6LK8 - chains e and g of the 32 polymer chains in the assembly; structure by electron microscopy, 5.50 A resolution (low resolution: residue-level contacts below are approximate; hydrogen-bond / salt-bridge calls are withheld).

== Chain e ==
Protein: outer Nup160
Organism: Xenopus laevis
UniProt: A0A1L8GIX3 (A0A1L8GIX3_XENLA); residue numbers follow UniProt; this construct covers 1-1435
Amino-acid sequence (1435 residues; row label = number of the first residue in the row):
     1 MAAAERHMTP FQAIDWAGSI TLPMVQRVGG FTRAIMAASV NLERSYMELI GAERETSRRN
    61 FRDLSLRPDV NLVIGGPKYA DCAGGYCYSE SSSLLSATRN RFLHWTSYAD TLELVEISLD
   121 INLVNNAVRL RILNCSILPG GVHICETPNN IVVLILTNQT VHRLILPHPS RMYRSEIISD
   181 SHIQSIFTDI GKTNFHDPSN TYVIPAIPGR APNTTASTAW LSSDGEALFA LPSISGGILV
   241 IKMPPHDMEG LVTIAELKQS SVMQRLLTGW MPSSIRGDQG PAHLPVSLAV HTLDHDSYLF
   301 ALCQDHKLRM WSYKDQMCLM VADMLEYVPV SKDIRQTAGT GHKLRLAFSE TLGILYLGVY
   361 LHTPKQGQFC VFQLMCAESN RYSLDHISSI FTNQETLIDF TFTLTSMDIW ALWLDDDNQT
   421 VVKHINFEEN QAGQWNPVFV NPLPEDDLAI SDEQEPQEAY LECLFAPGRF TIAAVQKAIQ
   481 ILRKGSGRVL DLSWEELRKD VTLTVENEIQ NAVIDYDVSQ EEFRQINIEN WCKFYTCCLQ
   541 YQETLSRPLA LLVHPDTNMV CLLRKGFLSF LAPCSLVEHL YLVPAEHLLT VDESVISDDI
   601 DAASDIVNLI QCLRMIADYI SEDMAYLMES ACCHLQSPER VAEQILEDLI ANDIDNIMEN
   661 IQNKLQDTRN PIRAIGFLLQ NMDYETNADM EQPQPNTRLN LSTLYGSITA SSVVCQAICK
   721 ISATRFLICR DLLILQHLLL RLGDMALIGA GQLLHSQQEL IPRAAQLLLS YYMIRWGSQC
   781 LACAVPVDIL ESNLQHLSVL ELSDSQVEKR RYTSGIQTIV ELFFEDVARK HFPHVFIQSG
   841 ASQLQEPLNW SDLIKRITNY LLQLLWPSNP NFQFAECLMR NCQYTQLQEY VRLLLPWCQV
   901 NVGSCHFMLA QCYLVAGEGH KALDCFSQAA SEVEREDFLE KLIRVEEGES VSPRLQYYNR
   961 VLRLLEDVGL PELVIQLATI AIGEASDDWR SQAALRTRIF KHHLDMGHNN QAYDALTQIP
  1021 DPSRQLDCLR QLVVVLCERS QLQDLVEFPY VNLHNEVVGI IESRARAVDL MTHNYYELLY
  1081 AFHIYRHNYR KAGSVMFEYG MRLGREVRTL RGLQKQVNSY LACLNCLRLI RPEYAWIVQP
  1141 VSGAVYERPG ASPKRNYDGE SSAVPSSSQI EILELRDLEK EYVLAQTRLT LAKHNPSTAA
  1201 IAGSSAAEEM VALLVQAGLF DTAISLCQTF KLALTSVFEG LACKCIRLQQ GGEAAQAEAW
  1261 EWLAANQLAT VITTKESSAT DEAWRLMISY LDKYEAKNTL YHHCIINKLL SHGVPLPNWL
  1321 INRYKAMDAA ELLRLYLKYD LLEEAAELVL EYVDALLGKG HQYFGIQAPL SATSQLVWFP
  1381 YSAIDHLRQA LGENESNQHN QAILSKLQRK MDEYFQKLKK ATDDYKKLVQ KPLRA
Not modelled in the structure: 1-41, 70-74, 108-114, 403-407, 429-430, 512-519, 637-639, 686-689, 704-707, 844-848, 986-988, 1197-1435

== Chain g ==
Protein: Nuclear pore complex protein Nup96
Organism: Xenopus laevis
UniProt: A0A1L8HBE3 (A0A1L8HBE3_XENLA); residues 1-923 here correspond to UniProt positions 820-1742 (UniProt number = residue number + 819)
Amino-acid sequence (923 residues; numbered 1 to 923; the number before each row is that of its first residue):
     1 SKYGLQDSDE EDDQLNNAEA KKLKAAPVPP QGKPPPLQQA TLPGKVTPPP QSPAVDQLDR
    61 VLELDSDMAD ITQDQDLDSV AEEQDITEEQ EPLSASSHIA SSLGINPHAL QVMKASLLLE
   121 EEDGEMINRF SSFPSSMDPY PDVRSPRLFP SSHAKRTSSM GLLQSKFASP SISRISETAQ
   181 GSHSPRILPV TPWSVPAPLA PTFVIPRPAP ETHLRTVGTR RQQELVPLEK SVTHGRGSLL
   241 IDMGLFMGRS FRVGWGPNWT LVHNGDKLTE RLNAEEDQNM DTIDYGFLPK PTSAKSLTES
   301 PFKVHMEKLS LEQKSRELQS YLMPLEIELK NSSVDRSAQC PHFKPNAGVA AIHDYAGWVR
   361 NLSNEAGELE AVVKQWGLTW TLCESLWGQL KELEASLDEP NEYVRNLERR KAFSHWLAHT
   421 AEERIEEEVS LYGPERHVEA VFSFLTGGRI SDACRLAQKS GDHRLSLLLS QMVGSQEMRE
   481 LISLQLVDWN KLQVDHYIQE ERLRVFCLLS GTPVWRSSDN RSINVCSQLD WKRTLAVHLW
   541 YMLPPTATIA QALRLYERAF QEHEEGEPYA CYPLPPYLED CSISLGDEPS AKFSSLQRDV
   601 CVHLLKLYSE RQYDLCQLLD PSSVTPDPLD YRLSWHLWMV LQALNYTHLS EHRQGTLHAS
   661 YAAQLENVGL WEWAIFVLLH IPHPHIREAG VRELLNRQCV VRESPESLAK ENFLIHRLCV
   721 PAQWVHEAKA IRSRRDGDRH KEALYLLKGH QWNPCHKLVT RHLAADAVIN ENYRYLQSFL
   781 GELSNPEHCK HIQDWETAGK VYLDYIRVID MLNLIQQDES SGCELEKLHT KVMSLCKWVE
   841 LIHCYTAKDR LAQSEMAKRV ANILRVVLSL QQPPESMSDS SEPRVPLRLL APHIGRLPMP
   901 EDYALEELRG LTQSYLRELI CDS
Not modelled in the structure: 1-141, 177, 186, 202-203, 212-214, 248-252, 270-272, 280, 289-291, 297-299, 309-313, 392-398, 448-449, 459-462, 497-498, 564-596, 613-616, 737-744, 752-756, 768-777, 794-802, 816-821, 837-844, 865-871, 881-923

== How chain e and chain g interact ==
Residue-residue contacts (18):
  G1150(e) - R850(g)
  A1151(e) - T846(g)
  A1151(e) - A847(g)
  A1151(e) - R850(g)
  S1152(e) - A764(g)
  S1152(e) - A765(g)
  S1152(e) - T846(g)
  S1152(e) - A847(g)
  S1152(e) - K848(g)
  S1152(e) - R850(g)
  P1153(e) - A764(g)
  P1153(e) - A765(g)
  P1153(e) - D766(g)
  P1153(e) - A767(g)
  K1154(e) - A765(g)
  R1155(e) - H762(g)
  R1155(e) - A765(g)
  R1155(e) - D766(g)
Interface residues without a listed pair, chain e (9 interface residues in all): Y1134, Y1157, S1161
Interface residues without a listed pair, chain g (12 interface residues in all): S778, D849, L851

== Overview ==
Chain e and chain g form an interface of 9 and 12 residues respectively.
Here chain e is outer Nup160 and chain g is Nuclear pore complex protein Nup96, both from Xenopus laevis.
Entry 6LK8 (Structure of Xenopus laevis Cytoplasmic Ring subunit) was determined by electron microscopy.
